Entry 8TJR (electron microscopy, 3.29 A resolution); this record covers chains B and E of the 10 polymer chains in the assembly.

# Chain B
Protein: Envelope glycoprotein gp160
From: Human immunodeficiency virus 1
UniProtKB: Q2N0S6 (Q2N0S6_9HIV1); the construct lacks a stretch of the UniProt sequence and is renumbered around it, so the offset changes along the chain: 31-141 = UniProt 30-140; 150-185 = UniProt 141-176; 187-318 = UniProt 177-308; 321-330 = UniProt 309-318; 2 more segments
Amino-acid sequence (475 residues; each row starts with the number of its first residue; note: 12 numbers in that range are skipped by the numbering (no residue carries them; nothing is unmodelled there)):
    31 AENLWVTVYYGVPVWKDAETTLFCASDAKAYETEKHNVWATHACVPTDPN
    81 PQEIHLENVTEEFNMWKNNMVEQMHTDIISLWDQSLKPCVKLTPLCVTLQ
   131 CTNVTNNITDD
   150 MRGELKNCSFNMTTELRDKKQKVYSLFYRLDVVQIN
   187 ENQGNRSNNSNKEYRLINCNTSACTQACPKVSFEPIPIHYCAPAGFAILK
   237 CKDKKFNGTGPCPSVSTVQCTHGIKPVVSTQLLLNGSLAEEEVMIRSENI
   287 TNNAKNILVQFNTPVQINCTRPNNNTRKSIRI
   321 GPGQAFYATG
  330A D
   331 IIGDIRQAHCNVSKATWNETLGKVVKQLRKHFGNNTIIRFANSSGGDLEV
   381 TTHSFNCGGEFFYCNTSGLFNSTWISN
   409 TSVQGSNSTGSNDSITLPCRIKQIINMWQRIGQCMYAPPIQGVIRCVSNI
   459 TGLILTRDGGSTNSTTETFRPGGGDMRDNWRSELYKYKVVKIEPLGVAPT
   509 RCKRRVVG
Unresolved in the structure: 31, 187-195, 409-419, 515-516
Sequence notes: conflict Cys210 (Ile200 in Q2N0S6), Asn341 (Thr330 in Q2N0S6), Cys442 (Ala430 in Q2N0S6), Cys510 (Ala498 in Q2N0S6)
Disulfides: Cys54-Cys74, Cys119-Cys214, Cys126-Cys205, Cys131-Cys157, Cys210-Cys442, Cys227-Cys256, Cys237-Cys248, Cys305-Cys340, Cys387-Cys454, Cys394-Cys427
Covalent attachments: N-acetylglucosamine (NAG) linked to Asn88, Asn156, Asn160, Asn243, Asn285, Asn304, Asn310, Asn348, Asn364, Asn372, Asn395, Asn401, Asn457

# Chain E
Protein: Envelope glycoprotein gp41
From: Human immunodeficiency virus 1
UniProtKB: Q2N0S6 (Q2N0S6_9HIV1); residues 512-664 here correspond to UniProt positions 509-661 (UniProt number = residue number - 3)
Amino-acid sequence (153 residues; each row starts with the number of its first residue):
   512 AVGIGAVFLGFLGAAGSTMGAASMTLTVQARNLLSGIVQQQSNLLRAPEA
   562 QQHLLKLTVWGIKQLQARVLAVERYLRDQQLLGIWGCSGKLICCTNVPWN
   612 SSWSNRNLSEIWDNMTWLQWDKEISNYTQIIYGLLEESQNQQEKNEQDLL
   662 ALD
Unresolved in the structure: 548-568
Sequence notes: engineered mutation Pro559 (Ile556 in Q2N0S6), Cys605 (Thr602 in Q2N0S6)
Disulfides: Cys598-Cys604
Covalent attachments: N-acetylglucosamine (NAG) linked to Asn611, Asn618, Asn637
Ligand contacts: N-acetylglucosamine (NAG; 2-acetamido-2-deoxy-beta-D-glucopyranose): Gly524, Gly527, Ser528

# Chain B / chain E interface
Residue-residue contacts (74):
  Glu32(B) - Leu619(E)
  Leu34(B) - Trp610(E)  hydrogen bond (backbone-backbone)
  Leu34(B) - Leu619(E)  hydrophobic
  Trp35(B) - Thr606(E)
  Trp35(B) - Asn607(E)
  Trp35(B) - Val608(E)
  Trp35(B) - Pro609(E)
  Val36(B) - Thr606(E)  hydrogen bond (backbone-side chain)
  Val36(B) - Val608(E)  hydrogen bond (backbone-backbone)
  Val36(B) - Trp610(E)  hydrophobic
  Val36(B) - Glu647(E)
  Thr37(B) - Cys604(E)
  Thr37(B) - Cys605(E)
  Val38(B) - Cys598(E)  hydrophobic
  Val38(B) - Leu602(E)
  Val38(B) - Ile603(E)
  Val38(B) - Cys604(E)  hydrogen bond (backbone-backbone)
  Val38(B) - Glu647(E)
  Tyr39(B) - Leu602(E)
  Tyr39(B) - Ile603(E)  hydrophobic
  Tyr39(B) - Trp623(E)
  Tyr40(B) - Leu537(E)
  Tyr40(B) - Leu544(E)
  Tyr40(B) - Tyr586(E)
  Tyr40(B) - Asp589(E)
  Tyr40(B) - Gln590(E)
  Tyr40(B) - Leu602(E)  hydrogen bond (backbone-backbone)
  Gly41(B) - Leu537(E)
  Gly41(B) - Gln540(E)
  Val42(B) - Trp628(E)
  Pro43(B) - Leu523(E)  hydrophobic
  Pro43(B) - Gln540(E)
  Pro43(B) - Leu629(E)
  Val44(B) - Trp628(E)
  Val44(B) - Leu629(E)  hydrophobic
  Val44(B) - Asp632(E)
  Trp45(B) - Leu523(E)  hydrophobic
  Trp45(B) - Ala526(E)  hydrophobic
  Trp45(B) - Leu629(E)  hydrophobic
  Leu52(B) - Trp571(E)
  Phe53(B) - Gln575(E)
  Ile84(B) - Phe522(E)
  Leu86(B) - Leu523(E)
  Glu87(B) - Gly527(E)
  Asn88(B) - Gly527(E)
  Gln103(B) - Trp571(E)
  Asp107(B) - Trp571(E)
  Ala230(B) - Asn543(E)
  Ala230(B) - Ser546(E)
  Gly231(B) - Asn543(E)  hydrogen bond (backbone-backbone)
  Phe232(B) - Arg585(E)
  Lys499(B) - Arg585(E)
  Ile500(B) - Phe522(E)  hydrophobic
  Ile500(B) - Leu523(E)  hydrophobic
  Pro502(B) - Leu544(E)  hydrophobic
  Leu503(B) - Tyr643(E)
  Val505(B) - Trp631(E)  hydrogen bond (backbone-side chain)
  Val505(B) - Tyr643(E)  hydrophobic
  Ala506(B) - Trp623(E)  hydrophobic
  Ala506(B) - Trp628(E)  hydrophobic
  Pro507(B) - Leu619(E)
  Pro507(B) - Trp623(E)  hydrogen bond (backbone-side chain)
  Pro507(B) - Trp631(E)
  Thr508(B) - Trp623(E)
  Arg509(B) - Leu619(E)
  Cys510(B) - Cys605(E)  disulfide
  Cys510(B) - Thr606(E)
  Lys511(B) - Cys605(E)
  Lys511(B) - Asn607(E)
  Arg512(B) - Gly597(E)
  Arg512(B) - Cys605(E)
  Arg512(B) - Thr606(E)
  Arg512(B) - Gln653(E)  hydrogen bond
  Arg513(B) - Asn607(E)
Also at the interface, not in a pair above, chain B (43 interface residues in all): Thr51, Ala73, Cys74, Val89, Ala233, Gly504
Also at the interface, not in a pair above, chain E (48 interface residues in all): Gly521, Gly524, Ala525, Met530, Ala533, Ser534, Gly547, Lys574, Leu592, Leu593, Trp596, Ile622, Ile642
Inter-chain disulfides: Cys510(B)-Cys605(E)

# Overview
43 residues of chain B face 48 of chain E across their interface; the contacts include 1 disulfide bond and 9
hydrogen bonds. Polar contacts include Val36(B)-Thr606(E), Val505(B)-Trp631(E) and Pro507(B)-Trp623(E). Bound
to chain E: N-acetylglucosamine.
Here chain B is Envelope glycoprotein gp160 and chain E is Envelope glycoprotein gp41, both from Human
immunodeficiency virus 1. Entry 8TJR (CRYO-EM STRUCTURE OF HIV-1 BG505DS-SOSIP.664 ENV TRIMER BOUND TO
HERH-a.01 FAB) was determined by electron microscopy, deposited together with 8TDX, 8TE7, 8TJS, 8TKC, 8TL2,
8TL4 and 5 further entries.
